Entry 3GMY (X-ray diffraction, 1.70 A resolution); this record covers chain A.

== Chain A ==
Name: BLP
From: Streptomyces clavuligerus
Reference sequence: P97062 (P97062_STRCL); residues 1-154 here correspond to UniProt positions 29-182 (UniProt number = residue number + 28)
Sequence (154 residues; each row starts with the number of its first residue):
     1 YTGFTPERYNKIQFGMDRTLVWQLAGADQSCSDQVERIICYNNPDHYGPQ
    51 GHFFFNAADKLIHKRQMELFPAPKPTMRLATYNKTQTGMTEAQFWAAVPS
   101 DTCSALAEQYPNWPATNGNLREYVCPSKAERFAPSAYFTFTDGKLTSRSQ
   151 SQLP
Modified residues: Mse16, Mse67, Mse77, Mse89 (selenomethionine; parent Met)
Cystine bridges: C31-C40, C103-C125

== Summary ==
Chain A is BLP (Streptomyces clavuligerus); the structure, Crystal Structure of Beta-Lactamse Inhibitory
Protein-Like Protein (BLP), Selenomethionine Derivative, was determined by X-ray diffraction together with
3GMU, 3GMV, 3GMW and 3GMX from the same study.
